PDB entry 8W5F | electron microscopy, 3.30 A resolution | chains H and c of the 4 polymer chains in the assembly

Chain H:
Protein: Heavy chain of Ab6
Organism: Mus musculus
Chain sequence (126 residues; each row starts with the number of its first residue):
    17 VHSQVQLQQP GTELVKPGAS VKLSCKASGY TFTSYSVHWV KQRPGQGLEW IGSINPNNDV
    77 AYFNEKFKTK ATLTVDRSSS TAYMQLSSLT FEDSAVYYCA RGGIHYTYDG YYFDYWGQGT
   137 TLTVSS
Unresolved in the structure: 17-20, 141-142
Disulfides: Cys41-Cys115

Chain c:
Protein: Minor capsid protein A1
Organism: Escherichia phage Qbeta
UniProtKB: Q8LTE1 (A1_BPQBE); residues 0-132 here correspond to UniProt positions 1-133 (UniProt number = residue number + 1)
Chain sequence (133 residues; each row starts with the number of its first residue; numbering starts at 0):
     0 MAKLETVTLG NIGKDGKQTL VLNPRGVNPT NGVASLSQAG AVPALEKRVT VSVSQPSRNR
    60 KNYKVQVKIQ NPTACTANGS CDPSVTRQAY ADVTFSFTQY STDEERAFVR TELAALLASP
   120 LLIDAIDQLN PAY
Unresolved in the structure: 0, 132

Chain H / chain c interface:
Pairs across the interface (11; chain H residue first):
  Asn74(H) - Ala117(c)  hydrogen bond (side chain-backbone)
  Asn74(H) - Pro119(c)
  Asn74(H) - Ile122(c)
  Tyr78(H) - Asp14(c)
  Tyr78(H) - Gly15(c)
  His121(H) - Ala117(c)
  Tyr122(H) - Thr110(c)
  Tyr122(H) - Ala113(c)
  Tyr122(H) - Ala114(c)  hydrophobic
  Tyr124(H) - Gly9(c)
  Tyr124(H) - Asn10(c)  hydrogen bond (backbone-side chain)
Also at the interface, not in a pair above, chain H (8 interface residues in all): Val76, Glu81, Tyr127
Also at the interface, not in a pair above, chain c (12 interface residues in all): Lys13, Lys16

Overview:
The interface between chain H and chain c involves 8 residues on one side and 12 on the other, with 2 hydrogen
bonds. Among the polar pairs are Asn74(H)-Ala117(c) and Tyr124(H)-Asn10(c).
Chain H is Heavy chain of Ab6 (Mus musculus) and chain c is Minor capsid protein A1 (Escherichia phage Qbeta);
the structure, Cryo-EM structure of Qb-Ab6, was determined by electron microscopy, deposited together with
8W5D, 8W5E, 8W5G, 8W5L, 8W5M, 8W5N and 8 further entries.
